PDB entry 6YSL | electron microscopy, 3.50 A resolution | chains A and E of the 7 polymer chains in the assembly

# Chain A
Molecule: Motility protein B
Source organism: Bacillus subtilis (strain 168)
UniProt: P28612 (MOTB_BACSU); residues 1-261 here = UniProt positions 1-261
Chain sequence (261 residues; numbered 1 to 261; the number before each row is that of its first residue):
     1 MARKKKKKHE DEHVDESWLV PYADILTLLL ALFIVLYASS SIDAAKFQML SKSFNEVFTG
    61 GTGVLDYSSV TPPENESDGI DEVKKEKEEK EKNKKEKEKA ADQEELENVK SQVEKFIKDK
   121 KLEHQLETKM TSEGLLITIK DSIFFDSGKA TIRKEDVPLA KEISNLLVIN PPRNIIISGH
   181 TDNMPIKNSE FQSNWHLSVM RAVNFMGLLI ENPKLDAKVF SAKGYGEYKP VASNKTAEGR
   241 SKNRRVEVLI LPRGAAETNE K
Unresolved in the structure: 1-13, 40-261

# Chain E
Molecule: Motility protein A
Source organism: Bacillus subtilis (strain 168)
UniProt: P28611 (MOTA_BACSU); numbering as in UniProt (aligned over 1-270)
Chain sequence (270 residues; each row starts with the number of its first residue):
     1 MDKTSLIGII LAFVALSVGM VLKGVSFSAL ANPAAILIII AGTISAVVIA FPTKEIKKVP
    61 TLFRVLFKEN KQLTIEELIP MFSEWAQLAR REGLLALEAS IEDVDDAFLK NGLSMAVDGQ
   121 SAEFIRDIMT EEVEAMEDRH QAGAAIFTQA GTYAPTLGVL GAVIGLIAAL SHMDNTDELG
   181 HAISAAFVAT LLGIFTGYVL WHPFANKLKR KSKQEVKLRE VMIEGVLSVL EGQAPKVIEQ
   241 KLLMYLPAKD RLKFAEQGEA QNGEKKEEEA
Unresolved in the structure: 1, 257-270

# How chain A and chain E interact
Residue-residue contacts - 12 pairs, chain A then chain E:
  Glu-16(A) / Tyr-198(E)
  Trp-18(A) / Pro-155(E)  hydrophobic
  Trp-18(A) / Thr-156(E)
  Trp-18(A) / Ile-194(E)  hydrophobic
  Trp-18(A) / Tyr-198(E)
  Pro-21(A) / Val-159(E)  hydrophobic
  Ile-25(A) / Val-159(E)  hydrophobic
  Ile-25(A) / Val-163(E)  hydrophobic
  Ile-25(A) / Phe-187(E)  hydrophobic
  Leu-29(A) / Ile-183(E)  hydrophobic
  Leu-32(A) / Leu-170(E)  hydrophobic
  Phe-33(A) / Leu-179(E)  hydrophobic
Also at the interface, not in a pair above, chain A (11 interface residues in all): Asp-15, Ser-17, Tyr-22, Leu-36
Also at the interface, not in a pair above, chain E (12 interface residues in all): Thr-152, Thr-190

# Summary
11 residues of chain A and 12 residues of chain E are in contact.
Here chain A is Motility protein B and chain E is Motility protein A, both from Bacillus subtilis (strain
168). Entry 6YSL (Structure of the flagellar MotAB stator complex from Bacillus subtilis) was determined by
electron microscopy (same publication as 6YSF).
